PDB entry 1TJV | X-ray diffraction, 2.00 A resolution | chains C and D of the 4 polymer chains in the assembly

== Chain C (and D) ==
Name: Delta crystallin II
From: Anas platyrhynchos
Notes: EC 4.3.2.1; fragment: Duck delta 2 crystallin; chain D of this document is another copy of the same molecule, construct and numbering; everything in this record applies to it too
UniProtKB: P24058 (CRD2_ANAPL); residues 1-468 here = UniProt positions 1-468
Amino-acid sequence (474 residues; row label = number of the first residue in the row):
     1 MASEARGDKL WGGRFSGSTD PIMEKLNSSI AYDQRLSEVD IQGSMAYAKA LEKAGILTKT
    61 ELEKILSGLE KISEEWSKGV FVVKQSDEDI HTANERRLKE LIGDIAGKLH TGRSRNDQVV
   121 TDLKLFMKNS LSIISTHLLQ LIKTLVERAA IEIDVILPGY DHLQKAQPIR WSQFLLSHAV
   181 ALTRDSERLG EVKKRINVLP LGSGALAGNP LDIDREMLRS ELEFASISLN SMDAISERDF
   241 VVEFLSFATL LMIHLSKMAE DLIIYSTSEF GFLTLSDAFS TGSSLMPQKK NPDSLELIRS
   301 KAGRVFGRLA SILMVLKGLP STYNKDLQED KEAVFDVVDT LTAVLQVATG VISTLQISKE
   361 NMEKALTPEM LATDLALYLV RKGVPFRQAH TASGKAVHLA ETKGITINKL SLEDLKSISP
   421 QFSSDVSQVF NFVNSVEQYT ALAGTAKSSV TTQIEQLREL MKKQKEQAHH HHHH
Unresolved in the structure: 1-18, 469-474
Differences from the reference sequence: engineered mutation Asp161 (Thr in P24058); expression tag (469-474)
From the paper describing this entry:
  - mutagenesis - T161D, K289A, K289R: abolished catalytic activity
  - catalytic residues: Lys289 (proposed by the authors, not directly observed)
  - catalytic residues: His162, Ser283 (citing earlier work)

== Interface between chain C and chain D ==
Residue-residue contacts - 71 pairs, chain C then chain D:
  Tyr160(C) with Glu269(D), hydrogen bond
  Asp161(C) with Lys289(D), salt bridge
  His162(C) with Asn291(D); Pro292(D); Glu296(D), salt bridge
  Leu163(C) with Ile263(D), hydrophobic; Thr267(D)
  Gln164(C) with Ser266(D), hydrogen bond (side chain-backbone); Thr267(D); Lys289(D); Lys290(D); Asn291(D)
  Lys165(C) with Ser268(D); Glu269(D); Met286(D); Lys289(D)
  Ala166(C) with Met286(D); Lys289(D)
  Glu260(C) with Glu260(D)
  Ile263(C) with Leu163(D), hydrophobic
  Ser266(C) with Gln164(D), hydrogen bond (backbone-side chain)
  Thr267(C) with Leu163(D); Gln164(D)
  Ser268(C) with Lys165(D)
  Glu269(C) with Tyr160(D), hydrogen bond; Lys165(D); Glu269(D); Phe270(D)
  Phe270(C) with Glu269(D)
  Leu285(C) with Ala372(D); Thr373(D); His390(D); Ser393(D); Gly394(D); Val397(D)
  Met286(C) with Lys165(D); Ala166(D); Glu369(D); Met370(D), hydrophobic
  Pro287(C) with Val397(D)
  Lys289(C) with Gln164(D); Lys165(D), hydrogen bond (side chain-backbone); Ala166(D)
  Lys290(C) with Gln164(D)
  Asn291(C) with Asp161(D); His162(D); Gln164(D)
  Pro292(C) with His162(D)
  Glu296(C) with His162(D), salt bridge
  Phe306(C) with Phe306(D), hydrophobic
  Leu313(C) with Met314(D)
  Met314(C) with Leu313(D); Met314(D), hydrophobic; Lys317(D), hydrogen bond (backbone-side chain)
  Val315(C) with Lys317(D), hydrogen bond (backbone-side chain)
  Lys317(C) with Met314(D), hydrogen bond (side chain-backbone); Val315(D), hydrogen bond (side chain-backbone); Lys317(D), hydrogen bond (backbone-side chain)
  Glu369(C) with Met286(D)
  Met370(C) with Met286(D), hydrophobic
  Ala372(C) with Leu285(D)
  Thr373(C) with Leu285(D)
  His390(C) with Ser284(D), hydrogen bond; Leu285(D)
  Ser393(C) with Leu285(D)
  Gly394(C) with Ser284(D); Leu285(D)
  Val397(C) with Leu285(D); Pro287(D)
  Glu401(C) with Pro287(D); Gln288(D), hydrogen bond
Also at the interface, not in a pair above, chain C (40 interface residues in all): Ile264, Ser284, Asp293, Leu319
Also at the interface, not in a pair above, chain D (40 interface residues in all): Ile264, Ser283, Leu319

== Overview ==
Chain C and chain D each contribute 40 residues to their interface, with 12 hydrogen bonds and 3 salt bridges.
Polar contacts include Asp161(C)-Lys289(D), His162(C)-Glu296(D) and Tyr160(C)-Glu269(D). The paper reports
catalytic residues Lys289(C), His162(C) and Ser283(C); T161D, K289A and K289R of chain C abolish catalytic
activity.
Both chains are Delta crystallin II (Anas platyrhynchos). Entry 1TJV (Crystal Structure of T161D Duck Delta 2
Crystallin Mutant) was determined by X-ray diffraction together with 1TJW from the same study.
